PDB entry 7Q54 | electron microscopy, 8.90 A resolution (very low resolution: no residue pairs are listed; an interface is given only as per-side residue counts) | chains R and P of the 8 polymer chains in the assembly

Chain R (and P):
Molecule: Glyceraldehyde-3-phosphate dehydrogenase A, chloroplastic
Source organism: Spinacia oleracea
Notes: EC 1.2.1.13; chain P of this document is another copy of the same molecule, construct and numbering; everything in this record applies to it too
Reference sequence: P19866 (G3PA_SPIOL); the construct lacks a stretch of the UniProt sequence and is renumbered around it, so the offset changes along the chain: -65 to 18 = UniProt 1-84; 19-34 = UniProt 87-102; 36-60 = UniProt 103-127; 61-122 = UniProt 129-190; 2 more segments
Chain sequence (402 residues; each row starts with the number of its first residue; note: 2 numbers in that range are skipped by the numbering (no residue carries them; nothing is unmodelled there); a row labelled like 18A-18B holds insertion residues (18A, then the next letters in order); numbers below 1 keep their minus sign (Met-65 is residue -65); X marks 1 residue of unknown identity (built as UNK)):
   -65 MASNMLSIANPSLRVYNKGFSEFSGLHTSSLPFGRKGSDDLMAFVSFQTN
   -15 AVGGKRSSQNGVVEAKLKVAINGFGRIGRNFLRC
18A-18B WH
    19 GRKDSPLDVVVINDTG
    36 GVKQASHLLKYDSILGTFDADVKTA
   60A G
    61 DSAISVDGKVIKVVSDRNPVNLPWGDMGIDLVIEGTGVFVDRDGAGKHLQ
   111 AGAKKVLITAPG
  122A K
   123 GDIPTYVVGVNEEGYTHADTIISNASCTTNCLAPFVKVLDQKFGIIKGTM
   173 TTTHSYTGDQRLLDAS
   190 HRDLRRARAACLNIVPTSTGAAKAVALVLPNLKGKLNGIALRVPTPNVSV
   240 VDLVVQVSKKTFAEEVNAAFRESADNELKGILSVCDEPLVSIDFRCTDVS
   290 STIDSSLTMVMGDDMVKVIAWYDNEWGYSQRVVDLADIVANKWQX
Unresolved in the structure: -65 to -1
Sequence notes: insertion (334)
Residues lining bound ligands: NAD (nicotinamide-adenine-dinucleotide): Asn6, Gly7, Phe8, Gly9, Arg10, Ile11, Gly12, Asn31, Asp32, Thr33, Asp76, Arg77, Leu82, Glu94, Gly95, Thr96, Gly97, Phe99, Val100, Thr119, Ala120, Ser148, Cys149, His176, Thr179, Asp181, Thr208, Arg231, Asn313, Glu314, Tyr317
UniProt features mapped onto this chain:
  - active site: Cys149 (Nucleophile)
  - binding site (NADP(+)): Arg10, Ile11, Asp32, Arg77, Asn313
  - binding site (D-glyceraldehyde 3-phosphate): Ser148 to Thr150, Thr179, Arg195, Thr208, Gly209, Arg231
  - site: His176 (Activates thiol group during catalysis)

Interface between chain R and chain P:
At this resolution (9 A) residue pairs are not listed: 36 residues of chain R and 36 of chain P lie at the interface.

Summary:
The chain R/chain P interface involves 36 residues from each chain. Bound to chain R: NAD. UniProt lists
active-site residue Cys149(R), 5 NADP+-binding residues and 8 D-glyceraldehyde 3-phosphate-binding residues on
chain R.
Chain R and chain P are both Glyceraldehyde-3-phosphate dehydrogenase A, chloroplastic (Spinacia oleracea);
the structure, Single Particle Cryo-EM structure of photosynthetic A4B4-glyceraldehyde 3-phosphate
dehydrogenase from Spinacia oleracia, was determined by electron microscopy together with 7Q53, 7Q55, 7Q56 and
7Q57 from the same study.
